Entry 7OQ8 (X-ray diffraction, 1.43 A resolution); this record covers chains C and B.

== Chain C ==
Name: 14-3-3 protein sigma
From: Homo sapiens
Reference sequence: P31947 (1433S_HUMAN); numbering as in UniProt (aligned over 1-248)
Sequence (253 residues; row label = number of the first residue in the row; numbers below 1 keep their minus sign (Gly-4 is residue -4)):
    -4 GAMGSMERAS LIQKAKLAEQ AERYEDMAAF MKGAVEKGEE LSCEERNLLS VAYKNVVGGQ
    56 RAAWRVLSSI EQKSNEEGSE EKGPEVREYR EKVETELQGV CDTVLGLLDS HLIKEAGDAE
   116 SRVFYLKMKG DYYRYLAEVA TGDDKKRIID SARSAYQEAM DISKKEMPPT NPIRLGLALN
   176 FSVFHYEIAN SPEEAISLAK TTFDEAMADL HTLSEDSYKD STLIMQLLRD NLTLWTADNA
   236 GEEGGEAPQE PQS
Disordered / not traced: 71-77, 138, 232-248
Sequence notes: expression tag (-4 to 0)
Modified residues: Cys38 (s,S-(2-hydroxyethyl)thiocysteine; CME)
Curated features (UniProtKB/Swiss-Prot):
  - site (Interaction with phosphoserine on interacting protein): Arg56, Arg129
  - modified residue (Phosphoserine): Ser5, Ser74, Ser248

== Chain B ==
Name: Estrogen receptor
Reference sequence: P03372 (ESR1_HUMAN); numbering as in UniProt (aligned over 581-595)
Sequence (15 residues; each row starts with the number of its first residue):
   581 KYYITGEAEG FPATV
Disordered / not traced: 581-590
Modified residues: Thr594 (phosphothreonine; TPO)

== How chain C and chain B interact ==
Residue-residue contacts (22; chain C residue first):
  Lys49(C) - Thr594(B)  hydrogen bond (side chain-backbone)
  Lys49(C) - Val595(B)
  Arg56(C) - Thr594(B)
  Lys122(C) - Val595(B)  hydrogen bond (side chain-backbone)
  Arg129(C) - Thr594(B)
  Tyr130(C) - Thr594(B)
  Gly171(C) - Val595(B)
  Leu174(C) - Ala593(B)
  Leu174(C) - Thr594(B)
  Leu174(C) - Val595(B)  hydrophobic
  Asn175(C) - Thr594(B)
  Asn175(C) - Val595(B)  hydrogen bond (side chain-backbone)
  Val178(C) - Pro592(B)  hydrophobic
  Val178(C) - Ala593(B)
  Val178(C) - Thr594(B)
  Glu182(C) - Pro592(B)
  Leu222(C) - Ala593(B)  hydrophobic
  Leu222(C) - Val595(B)  hydrophobic
  Asn226(C) - Pro592(B)
  Asn226(C) - Ala593(B)  hydrogen bond (side chain-backbone)
  Leu229(C) - Pro592(B)  hydrophobic
  Trp230(C) - Pro592(B)  hydrophobic
Interface residues without a listed pair, chain C (16 interface residues in all): Arg60, Asp126
Interface residues without a listed pair, chain B (5 interface residues in all): Phe591

== Summary ==
Chain C and chain B form an interface of 16 and 5 residues respectively, with 4 hydrogen bonds. Among the
polar pairs are Lys49(C)-Thr594(B), Lys122(C)-Val595(B) and Asn175(C)-Val595(B).
Chain C is 14-3-3 protein sigma (Homo sapiens) and chain B is Estrogen receptor; the structure, Ternary
complex of 14-3-3 sigma, Estrogen Receptor alfa phosphopeptide, and WQ178, was determined by X-ray
diffraction.
